PDB entry 3A68 | X-ray diffraction, 1.80 A resolution | chains M and S of the 24 polymer chains in the assembly

[Chain M (and S)]
Protein: Ferritin-4, chloroplastic
Source organism: Glycine max
Notes: EC 1.16.3.1; chain S of this document is another copy of the same molecule, construct and numbering; everything in this record applies to it too
Reference sequence: Q948P5 (FRI4_SOYBN); residues 1-212 here correspond to UniProt positions 36-247 (UniProt number = residue number + 35)
Sequence (212 residues; row label = number of the first residue in the row):
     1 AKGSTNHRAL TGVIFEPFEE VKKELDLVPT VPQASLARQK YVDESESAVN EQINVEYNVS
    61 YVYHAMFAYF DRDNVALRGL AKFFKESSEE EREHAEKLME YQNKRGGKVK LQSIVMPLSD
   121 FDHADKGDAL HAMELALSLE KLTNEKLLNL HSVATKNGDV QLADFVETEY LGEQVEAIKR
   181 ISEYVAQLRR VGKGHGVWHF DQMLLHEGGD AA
Not modelled in the structure: 1-13, 208-212
Ion coordination: Ca2+ site 1: Glu56, Glu91, His94; Ca2+ site 2: Glu93, Glu96; Ca2+ site 3: Glu167 (shared with 2 residues of chain L; 1 residue of chain T); Ca2+ site 4: Thr168, Glu173
From the paper describing this entry:
  - Ca2+ coordination: Glu167
  - binding site for acetic acid: Ser35, Arg38, Lys108
  - catalytic residues: Glu56, Tyr63, Glu91, His94, Glu140, Gln174 (by similarity / conservation)
  - mutagenesis - E173A (2.27-fold): decreased catalytic activity
  - binding site for Ca2+: Glu93, Glu96, Glu183

[How chain M and chain S interact]
Pairs across the interface (77):
  Pro32(M) with Asn74(S), hydrogen bond (backbone-side chain)
  Gln33(M) with Asn74(S), hydrogen bond (backbone-side chain); Asp122(S)
  Ala34(M) with Asn74(S)
  Ser35(M) with Asp73(S), hydrogen bond; Asn74(S)
  Leu36(M) with Asp73(S), hydrogen bond (backbone-side chain)
  Ala37(M) with Asp73(S), hydrogen bond (backbone-side chain)
  Tyr57(M) with Tyr61(S); His64(S), hydrogen bond
  Tyr61(M) with Tyr57(S); Leu111(S); Gln112(S), hydrogen bond (side chain-backbone); Ile114(S), hydrophobic
  His64(M) with Tyr57(S), hydrogen bond; Arg92(S); Glu96(S), salt bridge; Met99(S)
  Ala65(M) with Leu111(S)
  Phe67(M) with Glu100(S)
  Ala68(M) with Met99(S), hydrophobic; Asn103(S), hydrogen bond (backbone-side chain); Val109(S), hydrophobic
  Asp71(M) with Asn103(S), hydrogen bond
  Arg72(M) with Asn103(S); Lys108(S)
  Asp73(M) with Ser35(S), hydrogen bond; Leu36(S), hydrogen bond (side chain-backbone); Ala37(S), hydrogen bond (side chain-backbone); Gly106(S)
  Asn74(M) with Pro32(S), hydrogen bond (side chain-backbone); Gln33(S), hydrogen bond (side chain-backbone); Ala34(S); Ser35(S)
  Lys85(M) with Glu96(S), salt bridge; Glu100(S), salt bridge
  Ser88(M) with Arg92(S), hydrogen bond
  Glu89(M) with Arg92(S)
  Arg92(M) with His64(S); Ser88(S), hydrogen bond; Glu89(S); Arg92(S)
  Glu96(M) with His64(S), salt bridge; Lys85(S), salt bridge
  Met99(M) with His64(S); Phe67(S), hydrophobic; Ala68(S), hydrophobic
  Glu100(M) with Phe67(S); Lys85(S), salt bridge
  Asn103(M) with Ala68(S), hydrogen bond (side chain-backbone); Asp71(S), hydrogen bond; Arg72(S)
  Gly106(M) with Asp73(S)
  Lys108(M) with Arg72(S)
  Val109(M) with Ala68(S), hydrophobic; Ser119(S)
  Lys110(M) with Ser119(S)
  Leu111(M) with Tyr61(S); Ala65(S); Met116(S); Pro117(S)
  Gln112(M) with Tyr61(S), hydrogen bond (backbone-side chain); Met116(S)
  Ser113(M) with Ile114(S); Val115(S); Met116(S), hydrogen bond (side chain-backbone)
  Ile114(M) with Tyr61(S); Ser113(S); Ile114(S), hydrogen bond (backbone-backbone)
  Val115(M) with Ser113(S)
  Met116(M) with Lys110(S); Leu111(S); Gln112(S); Ser113(S), hydrogen bond (backbone-side chain)
  Pro117(M) with Leu111(S)
  Ser119(M) with Val109(S)
  Asp122(M) with Gln33(S)
Interface residues without a listed pair, chain M (39 interface residues in all): Asn54, Ser60
Interface residues without a listed pair, chain S (39 interface residues in all): Asn54, Glu93

[Summary]
Chain M and chain S each contribute 39 residues to their interface; the contacts include 23 hydrogen bonds and
6 salt bridges. Polar contacts include His64(M)-Glu96(S), Lys85(M)-Glu96(S) and Lys85(M)-Glu100(S). Thr168(M)
and Glu173(M) coordinate Ca2+ site 4. The paper reports catalytic residues Glu56(M), Tyr63(M) and Glu91(M)
among others; E173A of chain M reduces catalytic activity.
Chain M and chain S are both Ferritin-4, chloroplastic (Glycine max); the structure, Crystal structure of
plant ferritin reveals a novel metal binding site that functions as a transit ..., was determined by X-ray
diffraction (same publication as 3A9Q).
